1YHE - chains C and D of the 4 polymer chains in the assembly; structure by X-ray diffraction, 2.10 A resolution.

[Chain C]
Name: Hemoglobin alpha chain
From: Homo sapiens
UniProt: P69905 (HBA_HUMAN); residues 1-141 here = UniProt positions 1-141
Amino-acid sequence (141 residues; numbered 1 to 141; the number before each row is that of its first residue):
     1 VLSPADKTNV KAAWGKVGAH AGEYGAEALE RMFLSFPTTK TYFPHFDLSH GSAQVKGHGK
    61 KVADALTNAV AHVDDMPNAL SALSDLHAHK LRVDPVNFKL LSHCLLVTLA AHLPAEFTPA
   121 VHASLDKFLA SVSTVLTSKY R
Swiss-Prot annotation at these positions:
  - site: K61 (Not glycated)

[Chain D]
Name: Hemoglobin beta chain
From: Homo sapiens
UniProt: P68871 (HBB_HUMAN); numbering as in UniProt (aligned over 1-146)
Amino-acid sequence (146 residues; numbered 1 to 146; the number before each row is that of its first residue):
     1 VHLTPEEKSA VTALWGKVNV DEVGGEALGR LLVVYPWTQR FFESFGDLST PDAVMGNPKV
    61 KAHGKKVLGA FSDGLAHLDN LKGTFATLSE LHCDKLHVDP ENFRLLGNVL VCVLAHHFGK
   121 EFTPPVQAAY QKVVAGVANA LAHKYH

[Interface between chain C and chain D]
Contacting residue pairs (36):
  R31(C) with F122(D), hydrogen bond (side chain-backbone); T123(D); P124(D); Q127(D), hydrogen bond
  L34(C) with P124(D), hydrophobic; P125(D); A128(D)
  S35(C) with Q127(D); A128(D); Q131(D)
  F36(C) with Q131(D)
  H103(C) with N108(D); V111(D); Q127(D); Q131(D), hydrogen bond
  C104(C) with Q127(D)
  V107(C) with V111(D), hydrophobic; A115(D), hydrophobic; Q127(D)
  A110(C) with C112(D); A115(D); H116(D)
  A111(C) with A115(D); G119(D)
  P114(C) with H116(D), hydrogen bond (backbone-side chain)
  F117(C) with R30(D), hydrogen bond (backbone-side chain); H116(D), hydrogen bond (backbone-side chain)
  T118(C) with R30(D), hydrogen bond (backbone-side chain)
  P119(C) with R30(D); V33(D); M55(D), hydrophobic
  H122(C) with R30(D), hydrogen bond; V34(D)
  A123(C) with V34(D)
  D126(C) with V34(D); Y35(D), hydrogen bond
Other interface residues (no listed pair), chain C (19 interface residues in all): E30, L106, A120
Other interface residues (no listed pair), chain D (19 interface residues in all): P51

[Summary]
The chain C/chain D interface involves 19 residues from each chain; the contacts include 9 hydrogen bonds.
Polar contacts include R31(C)-F122(D), R31(C)-Q127(D) and H103(C)-Q131(D).
Chain C is Hemoglobin alpha chain and chain D is Hemoglobin beta chain, both from Homo sapiens; the structure,
T-To-T(High) quaternary transitions in human hemoglobin: HbA OXY (5.0MM IHP, 20% PEG) (10 test sets), was
determined by X-ray diffraction together with 1XXT, 1XY0, 1XZ5, 1XZ7, 1XZU, 1XZV and 45 further entries from
the same study.
